Entry 7Z10 (electron microscopy, 3.87 A resolution); this record covers chains f and i of the 9 polymer chains in the assembly.

Chain f:
Name: Cytochrome c oxidase subunit 6, mitochondrial
Organism: Saccharomyces cerevisiae S288C
Reference sequence: P00427 (COX6_YEAST); residues 45-148 here = UniProt positions 45-148
Sequence (104 residues; each row starts with the number of its first residue):
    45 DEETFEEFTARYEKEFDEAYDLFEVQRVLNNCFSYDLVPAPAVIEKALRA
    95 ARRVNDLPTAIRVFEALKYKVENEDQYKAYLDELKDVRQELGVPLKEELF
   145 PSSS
Disordered / not traced: 147-148

Chain i:
Name: Cytochrome C oxidase subunit 7A; synonym: cytochrome C oxidase polypeptide viia, COX9
Organism: Saccharomyces cerevisiae S288C
Notes: EC 1.9.3.1
Reference sequence: P07255 (COX9_YEAST); residues 2-56 here = UniProt positions 2-56
Sequence (55 residues; row label = number of the first residue in the row):
     2 TIAPITGTIKRRVIMDIVLGFSLGGVMASYWWWGFHMDKINKREKFYAEL
    52 AERKK

How chain f and chain i interact:
Residue-residue contacts (15; chain f residue first):
  Phe49(f) - Thr7(i)
  Asp80(f) - Thr7(i)
  Asp80(f) - Gly8(i)  hydrogen bond (backbone-backbone)
  Asp80(f) - Thr9(i)  hydrogen bond (side chain-backbone)
  Asp80(f) - Ile10(i)  hydrogen bond (side chain-backbone)
  Asp80(f) - Lys11(i)
  Leu81(f) - Ile6(i)
  Val82(f) - Ile6(i)
  Pro85(f) - Ile3(i)  hydrophobic
  Glu116(f) - Thr9(i)
  Gln120(f) - Ile6(i)
  Ala123(f) - Ile3(i)
  Tyr124(f) - Ile3(i)  hydrophobic
  Tyr124(f) - Ile6(i)
  Glu127(f) - Ile3(i)
Interface residues without a listed pair, chain i (9 interface residues in all): Thr2, Pro5

Summary:
Chain f and chain i form an interface of 10 and 9 residues respectively, with 3 hydrogen bonds. Among the
polar pairs are Asp80(f)-Thr9(i), Asp80(f)-Ile10(i) and Asp80(f)-Gly8(i).
Here chain f is Cytochrome c oxidase subunit 6, mitochondrial and chain i is Cytochrome C oxidase subunit 7A;
synonym: cytochrome C oxidase polypeptide viia, COX9, both from Saccharomyces cerevisiae S288C. Entry 7Z10
(Monomeric respiratory complex IV isolated from S. cerevisiae) was determined by electron microscopy.
